6MHO - chains B and A of the 4 polymer chains in the assembly; structure by electron microscopy, 3.40 A resolution.

== Chain B (and A) ==
Molecule: Transient receptor potential cation channel subfamily V member 3
Organism: Homo sapiens
Notes: engineered mutation(s): T96A; chain A of this document is another copy of the same molecule, construct and numbering; everything in this record applies to it too
Reference sequence: Q8NET8 (TRPV3_HUMAN); numbering as in UniProt (aligned over 2-790)
Amino-acid sequence (826 residues; row label = number of the first residue in the row; numbering starts at 0):
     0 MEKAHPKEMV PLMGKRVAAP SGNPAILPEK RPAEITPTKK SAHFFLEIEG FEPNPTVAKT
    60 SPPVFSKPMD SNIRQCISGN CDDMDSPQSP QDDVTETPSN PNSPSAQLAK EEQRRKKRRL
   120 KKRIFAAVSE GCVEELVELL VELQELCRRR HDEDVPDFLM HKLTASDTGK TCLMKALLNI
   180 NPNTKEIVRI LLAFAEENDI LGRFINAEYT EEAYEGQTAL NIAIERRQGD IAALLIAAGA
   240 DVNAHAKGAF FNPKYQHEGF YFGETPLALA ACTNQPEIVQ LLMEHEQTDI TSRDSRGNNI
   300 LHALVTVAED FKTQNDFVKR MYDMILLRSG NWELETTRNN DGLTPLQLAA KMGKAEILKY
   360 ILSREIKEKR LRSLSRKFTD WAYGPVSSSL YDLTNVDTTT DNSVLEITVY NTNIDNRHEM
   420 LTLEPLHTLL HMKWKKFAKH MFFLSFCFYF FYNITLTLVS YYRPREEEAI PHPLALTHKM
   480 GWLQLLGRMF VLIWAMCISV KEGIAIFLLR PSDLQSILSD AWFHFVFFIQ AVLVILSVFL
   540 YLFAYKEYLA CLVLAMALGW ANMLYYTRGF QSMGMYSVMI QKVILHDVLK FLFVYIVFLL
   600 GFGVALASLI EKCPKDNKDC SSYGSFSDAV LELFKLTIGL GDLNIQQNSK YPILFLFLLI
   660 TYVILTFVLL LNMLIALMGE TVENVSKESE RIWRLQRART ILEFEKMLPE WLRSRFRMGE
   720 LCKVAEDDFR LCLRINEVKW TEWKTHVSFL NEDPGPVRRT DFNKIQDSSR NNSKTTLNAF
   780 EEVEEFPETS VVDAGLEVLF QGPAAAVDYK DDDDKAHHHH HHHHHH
Not modelled in the structure: 0-117, 150-153, 463-479, 509-517, 614-619, 755-825
Sequence notes: expression tag (0-1, 791-825)
From the paper describing this entry:
  - conformationally variable residues (register shift): Met677
  - mutagenesis - T96A: increased stability

== Chain B / chain A interface ==
Pairs across the interface (63; chain B residue first):
  Leu177(B) with Phe748(A)
  Asn178(B) with Phe748(A)
  Tyr213(B) with Asp752(A), hydrogen bond (side chain-backbone); Pro753(A), hydrogen bond (side chain-backbone); Gly754(A)
  Gln216(B) with Tyr382(A)
  Glu224(B) with Tyr382(A)
  Arg225(B) with Thr744(A); His745(A), hydrogen bond (side chain-backbone); Phe748(A)
  Arg226(B) with Trp742(A)
  Phe249(B) with Trp380(A), hydrophobic; Tyr382(A), hydrophobic; Pro753(A)
  Phe250(B) with Tyr382(A)
  His256(B) with Asn735(A)
  Gly258(B) with Trp380(A)
  Phe259(B) with Pro384(A), hydrophobic; Val385(A), hydrophobic; Trp739(A), hydrophobic
  Cys271(B) with Trp739(A)
  Thr272(B) with Trp742(A)
  Val306(B) with Trp739(A), hydrophobic
  Thr312(B) with Trp739(A)
  Gln313(B) with Trp739(A)
  Phe316(B) with Trp739(A), hydrophobic
  Phe590(B) with Tyr575(A)
  Val596(B) with Trp559(A), hydrophobic
  Gly600(B) with Met555(A); Trp559(A)
  Phe601(B) with Ala556(A), hydrophobic
  Val603(B) with Met555(A), hydrophobic
  Ala604(B) with Met555(A)
  Ala606(B) with Tyr460(A), hydrophobic
  Ser607(B) with Ser459(A); Val552(A)
  Leu608(B) with Val552(A), hydrophobic
  Phe625(B) with Tyr460(A)
  Leu635(B) with Leu639(A), hydrophobic
  Gly638(B) with Leu639(A)
  Gly640(B) with Leu639(A)
  Leu642(B) with Lys634(A), hydrogen bond (backbone-side chain)
  Tyr650(B) with Lys545(A), hydrogen bond (side chain-backbone); Glu546(A), hydrogen bond (side chain-backbone); Ala549(A), hydrophobic
  Leu653(B) with Ala549(A), hydrophobic; Val552(A), hydrophobic
  Phe666(B) with Leu669(A), hydrophobic; Met672(A), hydrophobic
  Leu668(B) with Tyr575(A); Ile579(A), hydrophobic
  Leu670(B) with Val582(A), hydrophobic; Val587(A), hydrophobic; Met672(A), hydrophobic; Leu676(A), hydrophobic
  Asn671(B) with Tyr575(A), hydrogen bond (side chain-backbone); Met578(A); Ile579(A)
  Leu673(B) with Leu673(A), hydrophobic
  Ile674(B) with Val582(A), hydrophobic; Leu676(A), hydrophobic; Thr680(A)
  Met677(B) with Met677(A), hydrophobic
Other interface residues (no listed pair), chain B (56 interface residues in all): Asn220, Glu257, Phe261, Leu268, Asn273, Val593, Phe597, Leu639, Ile644, Leu655, Leu657, Ile659, Val662, Val667, Met672
Other interface residues (no listed pair), chain A (44 interface residues in all): Ala381, Thr456, Ala560, Ile583, Leu630, Phe633, Ile637, Thr740, Lys743
From the paper, about this interface:
  - residue pairs: Tyr575(A)-Met672(B), Tyr575(A)-Asn671(B) (backbone contact)

== In short ==
56 residues of chain B face 44 of chain A across their interface; the contacts include 7 hydrogen bonds. Polar
pairs include Tyr213(B)-Asp752(A), Tyr213(B)-Pro753(A) and Arg225(B)-His745(A). The paper describes a contact
between Tyr575(A) and Met672(B); a backbone contact between Tyr575(A) and Asn671(B). From the paper: T96A of
chain B increases stability; conformational variability at Met677(B).
Both chains are Transient receptor potential cation channel subfamily V member 3 (Homo sapiens). Entry 6MHO
(Structure of the human TRPV3 channel in the apo conformation) was determined by electron microscopy together
with 6MHS, 6MHV, 6MHW and 6MHX from the same study.
